8A2L - chain AAA; structure by X-ray diffraction, 2.30 A resolution.

== Chain AAA ==
Name: Ferritin heavy chain
From: Homo sapiens
Notes: EC 1.16.3.1
UniProtKB: P02794 (FRIH_HUMAN); residues 1-182 here correspond to UniProt positions 2-183 (UniProt number = residue number + 1)
Chain sequence (182 residues; each row starts with the number of its first residue):
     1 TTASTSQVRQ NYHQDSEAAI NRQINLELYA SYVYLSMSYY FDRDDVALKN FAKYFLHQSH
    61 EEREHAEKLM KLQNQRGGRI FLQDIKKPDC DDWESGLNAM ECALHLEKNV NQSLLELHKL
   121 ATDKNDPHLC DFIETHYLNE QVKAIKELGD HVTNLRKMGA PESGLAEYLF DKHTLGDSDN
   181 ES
Not modelled in the structure: 1-2, 177-182
UniProt features mapped onto this chain:
  - binding site (Fe cation): Glu27, Glu62, His65, Glu107, Gln141
  - site: Arg22 (Essential for association with cargo receptor NCOA4)
  - modified residue: Thr1 (N-acetylthreonine), Ser178 (Phosphoserine), Ser182 (Phosphoserine)
Bound ions: Fe ion site 1: Glu27, Glu62, His65; Mg2+ site 1: Gln58, Glu61, Glu107; Mg2+ site 2: Asp131, Glu134; Fe ion site 2 near His173 (its only coordinating residue here)

== In short ==
Glu27, Glu62 and His65 coordinate Fe ion site 1. The Mg2+ site 1 is built by Gln58, Glu61 and Glu107. Curated
annotation (UniProt) lists 5 Fe cation-binding residues.
Chain AAA is Ferritin heavy chain (Homo sapiens); the structure, X-ray structure of TRIL-encapsulated human
heavy chain ferritin, was determined by X-ray diffraction, deposited together with 8A2M and 8A5N.
